PDB entry 4QEV | X-ray diffraction, 1.80 A resolution | chain A

[Chain A]
Molecule: Bromodomain-containing protein 2
Organism: Homo sapiens
UniProtKB: P25440 (BRD2_HUMAN); residue numbers follow UniProt; this construct covers 344-455
Chain sequence (114 residues; each row starts with the number of its first residue):
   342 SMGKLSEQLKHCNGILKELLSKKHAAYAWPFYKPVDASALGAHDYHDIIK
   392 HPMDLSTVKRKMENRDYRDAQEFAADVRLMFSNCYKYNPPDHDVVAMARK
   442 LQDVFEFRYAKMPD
Unresolved in the structure: 342-345
Differences from the reference sequence: expression tag (342-343); engineered mutation A383 (Leu in P25440)
Curated features (UniProtKB/Swiss-Prot):
  - mutagenesis: V376 (V376A: Abolished binding to histone H4 acetylated at 'Lys-12' (H4K12ac)), L381 (L381A: Reduced binding to histone H4 acetylated at 'Lys-12' (H4K12ac)), N429 (N429A: Abolished binding to histone H4 acetylated at 'Lys-12' (H4K12ac))
Residues lining bound ligands:
  - nonaethylene glycol (2PE): S347, L350, K351, N354, M403, E404, R406
  - 31O (methyl (2R)-2-[(4S)-6-(4-chlorophenyl)-8-methoxy-1-methyl-4H-[1,2,4]triazolo[4,3-a][1,4]benzodiazepin-4-yl]propanoate): W370, P371, F372, V376, L381, A383, Y386, C425, Y428, N429, D434, V435, M438
Reported in the primary citation:
  - binding site for 31O: A383

[Summary]
Chain A binds compound 31O and nonaethylene glycol. UniProt lists 3 mutagenesis sites. From the paper: a
binding site for 31O at A383.
Chain A is Bromodomain-containing protein 2 (Homo sapiens); the structure, Crystal structure of BRD2(BD2)
mutant with ligand ME bound (METHYL (2R)-
2-[(4S)-6-(4-CHLOROPHENYL)-8-METHOXY-1-METHYL-4H-[1,2,4]TRIAZOLO[4,3-A][1, 4]BENZODIAZEPIN-4-YL]PROPANOATE),
was determined by X-ray diffraction together with 4QEU and 4QEW from the same study.
